PDB entry 4QLS | X-ray diffraction, 2.80 A resolution | chains C and D of the 28 polymer chains in the assembly

Chain C:
Molecule: Proteasome subunit alpha type-4
Organism: Saccharomyces cerevisiae
Notes: EC 3.4.25.1
UniProt: P40303 (PSA4_YEAST); residues -1 to 252 here correspond to UniProt positions 1-254 (UniProt number = residue number + 2)
Chain sequence (254 residues; each row starts with the number of its first residue; numbers below 1 keep their minus sign (Met-1 is residue -1)):
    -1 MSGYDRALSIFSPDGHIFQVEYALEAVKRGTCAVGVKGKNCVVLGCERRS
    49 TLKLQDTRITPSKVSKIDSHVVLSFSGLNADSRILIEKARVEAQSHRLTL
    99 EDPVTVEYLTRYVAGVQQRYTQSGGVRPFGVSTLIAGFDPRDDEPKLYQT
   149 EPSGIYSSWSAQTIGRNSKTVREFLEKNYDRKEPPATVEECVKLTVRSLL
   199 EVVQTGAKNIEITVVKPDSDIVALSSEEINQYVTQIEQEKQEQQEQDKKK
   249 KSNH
Unresolved in the structure: -1 to 0, 241-252
UniProt features mapped onto this chain:
  - modified residue: Thr58 (Phosphothreonine)

Chain D:
Molecule: Proteasome subunit alpha type-5
Organism: Saccharomyces cerevisiae
Notes: EC 3.4.25.1
UniProt: P32379 (PSA5_YEAST); residues -7 to 252 here correspond to UniProt positions 1-260 (UniProt number = residue number + 8)
Chain sequence (260 residues; numbered -7 to 252; the number before each row is that of its first residue; numbers below 1 keep their minus sign (Met-7 is residue -7)):
    -7 MFLTRSEYDRGVSTFSPEGRLFQVEYSLEAIKLGSTAIGIATKEGVVLGV
    43 EKRATSPLLESDSIEKIVEIDRHIGCAMSGLTADARSMIEHARTAAVTHN
    93 LYYDEDINVESLTQSVCDLALRFGEGASGEERLMSRPFGVALLIAGHDAD
   143 DGYQLFHAEPSGTFYRYNAKAIGSGSEGAQAELLNEWHSSLTLKEAELLV
   193 LKILKQVMEEKLDENNAQLSCITKQDGFKIYDNEKTAELIKELKEKEAAE
   243 SPEEADVEMS
Unresolved in the structure: -7 to 0, 118-124, 243-252

Chain C / chain D interface:
Contacting residue pairs (63):
  Asp3(C) with Glu117(D)
  Arg4(C) with Asp1(D), salt bridge; Glu117(D)
  Ala5(C) with Val4(D), hydrophobic; Glu117(D); Ser127(D)
  Ser7(C) with Ser127(D); Arg128(D)
  Ile8(C) with Val4(D), hydrophobic; Gln15(D)
  Phe9(C) with Gln15(D); Tyr18(D), hydrophobic; Ser19(D); Ala22(D), hydrophobic; Leu73(D), hydrophobic; Arg128(D); Pro129(D); Gly131(D)
  Ser10(C) with Tyr18(D)
  Pro11(C) with Tyr18(D), hydrophobic; Glu21(D)
  Asp12(C) with Glu21(D)
  Gly13(C) with Tyr18(D); Glu21(D); Ala22(D)
  His14(C) with Leu25(D)
  Ile15(C) with Leu73(D), hydrophobic; Arg128(D)
  Lys35(C) with Glu52(D), salt bridge
  Gln116(C) with Ala75(D); Asp76(D); Arg128(D)
  Thr119(C) with Arg128(D), hydrogen bond (backbone-side chain)
  Gln120(C) with Asp76(D); Met126(D); Ser127(D), hydrogen bond (backbone-backbone); Arg128(D); Phe130(D)
  Ser121(C) with Ser127(D)
  Gly122(C) with Ser127(D)
  Ser151(C) with Ala75(D)
  Gly152(C) with Ala75(D)
  Ile153(C) with Thr74(D); Ala75(D)
  Ser155(C) with Leu51(D); Ser55(D)
  Ser156(C) with Leu51(D); Glu52(D), hydrogen bond (backbone-backbone); Ser55(D), hydrogen bond (backbone-side chain)
  Trp157(C) with Ser48(D); Leu50(D); Leu51(D); Glu52(D)
  Ser158(C) with Leu50(D), hydrogen bond (backbone-backbone); Glu52(D)
  Ala159(C) with Leu50(D)
  Leu173(C) with Leu50(D), hydrophobic
  Glu174(C) with Ser48(D), hydrogen bond; Pro49(D)
  Arg179(C) with Pro49(D), hydrogen bond (side chain-backbone); Leu50(D); Leu51(D), hydrogen bond (side chain-backbone); Glu52(D)
Interface residues without a listed pair, chain C (31 interface residues in all): Arg170, Tyr177
Interface residues without a listed pair, chain D (26 interface residues in all): Thr47

Overview:
31 residues of chain C and 26 residues of chain D are in contact; the contacts include 8 hydrogen bonds and 2
salt bridges. Polar pairs include Arg4(C)-Asp1(D), Lys35(C)-Glu52(D) and Thr119(C)-Arg128(D).
Chain C is Proteasome subunit alpha type-4 and chain D is Proteasome subunit alpha type-5, both from
Saccharomyces cerevisiae; the structure, yCP in complex with tripeptidic epoxyketone inhibitor 11, was
determined by X-ray diffraction together with 4QLQ, 4QLT, 4QLU and 4QLV from the same study.
